5W5D - chains B and D of the 6 polymer chains in the assembly; structure by X-ray diffraction, 2.50 A resolution.

Chain B:
Protein: Syntaxin-1A
Organism: Rattus norvegicus
UniProt: P32851 (STX1A_RAT); residues 191-256 here = UniProt positions 191-256
Chain sequence (67 residues; row label = number of the first residue in the row):
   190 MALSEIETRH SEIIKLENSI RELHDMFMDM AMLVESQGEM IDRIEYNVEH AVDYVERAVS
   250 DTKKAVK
Unresolved in the structure: 190-191, 246-256
Sequence notes: initiating methionine (190)
Swiss-Prot annotation at these positions:
  - site: Lys253, Ala254 (Microbial infection: Cleavage)
  - cross-link (Glycyl lysine isopeptide (Lys-Gly)): Lys252 (interchain with G-Cter in SUMO), Lys253 (interchain with G-Cter in SUMO), Lys256 (interchain with G-Cter in SUMO)

Chain D:
Protein: Synaptosomal-associated protein 25
Organism: Rattus norvegicus
UniProt: P60881 (SNP25_RAT), isoform P60881-2; residue numbers follow UniProt; this construct covers 141-204
Chain sequence (65 residues; numbered 140 to 204; the number before each row is that of its first residue):
   140 MARENEMDEN LEQVSGIIGN LRHMALDMGN EIDTQNRQID RIMEKADSNK TRIDEANQRA
   200 TKMLG
Unresolved in the structure: 140-141, 196-204
Sequence notes: initiating methionine (140)
Swiss-Prot annotation at these positions:
  - site ((Microbial infection) Cleavage): Arg180, Ile181, Gln197, Arg198
  - modified residue (Phosphoserine): Ser154, Ser187

How chain B and chain D interact:
Pairs across the interface (5; chain B residue first):
  Arg198(B) with Met146(D)
  Ile202(B) with Met146(D), hydrophobic
  Ile209(B) with Val153(D), hydrophobic
  Phe216(B) with Leu160(D), hydrophobic
  Met219(B) with Met167(D), hydrophobic
Other interface residues (no listed pair), chain B (7 interface residues in all): Leu205, Leu212
Other interface residues (no listed pair), chain D (7 interface residues in all): Leu150, Ile157, Ile171

Overview:
The chain B/chain D interface involves 7 residues from each chain.
Chain B is Syntaxin-1A and chain D is Synaptosomal-associated protein 25, both from Rattus norvegicus; the
structure, Crystal structure of the primed SNARE-Complexin-Synaptotagmin-1 C2B complex, was determined by
X-ray diffraction (same publication as 5W5C).
